Entry 6XNO (X-ray diffraction, 1.90 A resolution); this record covers chains A and B.

== Chain A (and B) ==
Protein: Carcinoembryonic antigen-related cell adhesion molecule 1
Source organism: Homo sapiens
Notes: chain B of this document is another copy of the same molecule, construct and numbering; everything in this record applies to it too
UniProtKB: P13688 (CEAM1_HUMAN); residues 1-107 here correspond to UniProt positions 35-141 (UniProt number = residue number + 34)
Chain sequence (107 residues; numbered 1 to 107; the number before each row is that of its first residue):
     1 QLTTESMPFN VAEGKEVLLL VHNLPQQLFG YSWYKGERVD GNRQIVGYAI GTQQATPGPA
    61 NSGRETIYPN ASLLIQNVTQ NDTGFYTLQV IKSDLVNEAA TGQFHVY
Sequence notes: engineered mutation Ala-99 (Glu133 in P13688)
Ligand contacts: malonic acid (MLA): Lys-35, Gly-36, Arg-43, Thr-83, Gly-84, Phe-85
From the paper describing this entry:
  - self-association interface (contacts with another copy of this molecule); pairs are residue here / residue on that copy: Val-39/Val-39 (hydrophobic contact), Gln-89/Gln-89 (hydrogen bond), Phe-29, Ile-91
  - mutagenesis - E99A: decreased binding to Carcinoembryonic antigen-related cell adhesion molecule 1 (chain A)

== How chain A and chain B interact ==
Residue-residue contacts (43):
  Phe-29(A) / Phe-29(B)  hydrophobic
  Gly-30(A) / Leu-95(B)
  Tyr-31(A) / Leu-95(B)
  Ser-32(A) / Leu-95(B)  hydrogen bond (side chain-backbone)
  Ser-32(A) / Asn-97(B)  hydrogen bond
  Tyr-34(A) / Gln-89(B)
  Tyr-34(A) / Asn-97(B)  hydrogen bond
  Arg-38(A) / Arg-38(B)
  Val-39(A) / Val-39(B)  hydrophobic
  Val-39(A) / Gln-89(B)
  Gln-44(A) / Leu-95(B)  hydrogen bond (side chain-backbone)
  Gln-44(A) / Val-96(B)
  Gln-44(A) / Asn-97(B)  hydrogen bond (side chain-backbone)
  Gly-47(A) / Asp-94(B)
  Gly-47(A) / Leu-95(B)
  Tyr-48(A) / Leu-95(B)
  Ala-49(A) / Ser-93(B)
  Ala-49(A) / Leu-95(B)  hydrophobic
  Thr-56(A) / Asp-94(B)
  Thr-56(A) / Val-96(B)
  Pro-57(A) / Val-96(B)
  Gln-89(A) / Val-39(B)
  Gln-89(A) / Gln-89(B)  hydrogen bond
  Gln-89(A) / Asn-97(B)
  Ile-91(A) / Ile-91(B)  hydrophobic
  Ile-91(A) / Leu-95(B)  hydrophobic
  Ser-93(A) / Ala-49(B)
  Asp-94(A) / Gly-47(B)
  Asp-94(A) / Tyr-48(B)
  Asp-94(A) / Thr-56(B)
  Leu-95(A) / Gly-30(B)
  Leu-95(A) / Tyr-31(B)
  Leu-95(A) / Ser-32(B)  hydrogen bond (backbone-side chain)
  Leu-95(A) / Gln-44(B)  hydrogen bond (backbone-side chain)
  Leu-95(A) / Gly-47(B)
  Leu-95(A) / Tyr-48(B)
  Leu-95(A) / Ala-49(B)  hydrophobic
  Leu-95(A) / Ile-91(B)  hydrophobic
  Val-96(A) / Gln-44(B)
  Val-96(A) / Thr-56(B)
  Val-96(A) / Pro-57(B)
  Asn-97(A) / Ser-32(B)  hydrogen bond
  Asn-97(A) / Gln-44(B)  hydrogen bond (backbone-side chain)
Also at the interface, not in a pair above, chain A (22 interface residues in all): Gly-41, Gly-58
Also at the interface, not in a pair above, chain B (20 interface residues in all): Tyr-34

== Overview ==
Chain A and chain B form an interface of 22 and 20 residues respectively, with 10 hydrogen bonds. Polar pairs
include Ser-32(A)/Leu-95(B), Ser-32(A)/Asn-97(B) and Tyr-34(A)/Asn-97(B). The paper reports that E99A of chain
A reduces binding to Carcinoembryonic antigen-related cell adhesion molecule 1 (chain A); a self-association
interface involving Phe-29(A), Val-39(A) and Gln-89(A) among others.
Both chains are Carcinoembryonic antigen-related cell adhesion molecule 1 (Homo sapiens). Entry 6XNO (Crystal
structure of E99A mutant of human CEACAM1) was determined by X-ray diffraction, deposited together with 6XNT,
6XNW and 6XO1.
